PDB entry 7PUA | electron microscopy, 3.60 A resolution | chains CA and DJ of the 84 polymer chains in the assembly

Chain CA:
Molecule: 9S rRNA
From: Trypanosoma brucei brucei
Sequence (621 nucleotides; numbered 1 to 621; the number before each row is that of its first residue):
     1 UAAAUUAUGGUCAAUUGUUAGUAUUCAUAUUAAUUUUUUUAAAUGUUUUA
    51 UCAUUUUAUAAAGGUUUAUUUUUGAAAGAUUUUUUGUAUAAAAUUUUAGG
   101 AAUAGUUAAUAAUAAUUUAUAAUUUUGAUUAGAUUGUUUUGUUAAUGCUA
   151 UUAGAUGGGUGUGGAAAAAUAAAAAAAAUAAUUAAUAUAUAUCAAUAAUA
   201 AAUUAAAUUAAUCUAUUAGUCAGAAAUGGAUGCCAGCCGUUGCGGUAAUU
   251 UCUAUGCUUUUAAAUAUUAUACAAUUAUCAUAUUAAAUUGUUAAGUGCUG
   301 AUUUAACCAAUAAAAAUAUAAAUAAUUUUUAUUUGUUUUUAAACACCAUU
   351 AGGUAUAUGCAAAUAUAAAAUUAUAGUAAUUAUAAAUUAUAUUAUAUUAU
   401 AUUUAUUCAUAUAAUUAAUAGGAUAAUAUUUGUAGUUUUUGAUACCAUGA
   451 UAAGGAUUAUAAAUUGAAAGUGUUAAUAUCAUAAUCAAAAUUUAUUAUUU
   501 AUAUUAAAUAUGUAUGUGUAGAUAAAAUAAGAAAUUAAAAAGGUAUUGUU
   551 GCCCACCAAUUUUUAUAAUAAAAAUAACGUGCAGUAAUUAAUAUAUUUAU
   601 AAAAAUAUAUUUUUUUUUUUU
Not modelled in the structure: 186-197, 208-215, 274-284, 330-344, 357-401, 533-551, 612-621
Sequence notes: expression tag (614-621)
Ion coordination: Mg2+ site 1 near U65 (its only coordinating residue here); Mg2+ site 2: A68, U94, U95; Mg2+ site 3 near A76 (its only coordinating residue here); Mg2+ site 4 near A128 (its only coordinating residue here)

Chain DJ:
Name: mS57
From: Trypanosoma brucei brucei
UniProtKB: Q584U8 (Q584U8_TRYB2); residues 1-396 here = UniProt positions 1-396
Chain sequence (396 residues; numbered 1 to 396; the number before each row is that of its first residue):
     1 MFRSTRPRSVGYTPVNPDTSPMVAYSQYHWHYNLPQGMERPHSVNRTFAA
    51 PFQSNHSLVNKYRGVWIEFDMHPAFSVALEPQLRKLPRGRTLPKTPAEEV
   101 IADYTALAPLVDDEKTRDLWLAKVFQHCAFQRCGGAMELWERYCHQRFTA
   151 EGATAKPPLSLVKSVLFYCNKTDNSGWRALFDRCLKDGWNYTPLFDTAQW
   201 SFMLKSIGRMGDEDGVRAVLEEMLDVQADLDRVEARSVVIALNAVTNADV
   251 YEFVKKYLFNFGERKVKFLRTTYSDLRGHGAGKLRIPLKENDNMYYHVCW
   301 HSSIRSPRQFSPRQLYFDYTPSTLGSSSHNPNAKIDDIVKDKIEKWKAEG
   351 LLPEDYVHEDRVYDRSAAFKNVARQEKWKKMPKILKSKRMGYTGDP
Not modelled in the structure: 1-9, 366-396

How chain CA and chain DJ interact:
Residue-residue contacts (43):
  G421(CA) - Gln53(DJ)  base contact
  G421(CA) - Asn55(DJ)  hydrogen bond to the sugar
  G421(CA) - His56(DJ)  sugar contact
  G422(CA) - His56(DJ)  hydrogen bond to the base
  G422(CA) - Ser57(DJ)  hydrogen bond to the base
  G422(CA) - Val59(DJ)  base contact
  A423(CA) - Asn60(DJ)  hydrogen bond to the sugar
  A425(CA) - Phe52(DJ)  stacking on the base
  U427(CA) - Leu58(DJ)  sugar contact
  U427(CA) - Lys61(DJ)  hydrogen bond to the phosphate
  U427(CA) - Arg232(DJ)  salt bridge to the phosphate
  A428(CA) - Gln53(DJ)  hydrogen bond to the base
  A428(CA) - Ser57(DJ)  phosphate contact
  A428(CA) - Leu58(DJ)  hydrogen bond to the phosphate
  A428(CA) - Lys61(DJ)  salt bridge to the phosphate
  A428(CA) - Asp231(DJ)  base contact
  A428(CA) - Arg232(DJ)  hydrogen bond to the base
  A428(CA) - Arg264(DJ)  hydrogen bond to the sugar
  A428(CA) - Lys265(DJ)  base contact
  U429(CA) - Ser57(DJ)  phosphate contact
  U429(CA) - Arg63(DJ)  hydrogen bond to the base
  U429(CA) - Val233(DJ)  phosphate contact
  U429(CA) - Glu234(DJ)  phosphate contact
  U429(CA) - Ala235(DJ)  hydrogen bond to the phosphate
  U429(CA) - Arg236(DJ)  hydrogen bond to the sugar
  U429(CA) - Lys283(DJ)  sugar contact
  U430(CA) - Asn55(DJ)  hydrogen bond to the sugar
  U430(CA) - Ala235(DJ)  base contact
  U430(CA) - Arg264(DJ)  hydrogen bond to the base
  U430(CA) - Lys265(DJ)  hydrogen bond to the base
  U430(CA) - Phe268(DJ)  base contact
  U431(CA) - Asn55(DJ)  phosphate contact
  U431(CA) - His56(DJ)  salt bridge to the phosphate
  U431(CA) - Ser57(DJ)  hydrogen bond to the phosphate
  U431(CA) - Lys283(DJ)  hydrogen bond to the base
  U433(CA) - Asn55(DJ)  base contact
  U433(CA) - Phe268(DJ)  base contact
  A434(CA) - Thr271(DJ)  phosphate contact
  A434(CA) - His279(DJ)  stacking on the base
  G435(CA) - Arg270(DJ)  hydrogen bond to the base
  A481(CA) - Gly11(DJ)  phosphate contact
  A481(CA) - Tyr12(DJ)  hydrogen bond to the phosphate
  U482(CA) - Tyr12(DJ)  hydrogen bond to the phosphate
Also at the interface, not in a pair above, chain CA (16 interface residues in all): A420, U424
Also at the interface, not in a pair above, chain DJ (27 interface residues in all): Thr272, Asp275

In short:
16 residues of chain CA and 27 residues of chain DJ are in contact; the contacts include 20 hydrogen bonds, 3
salt bridges and 2 aromatic stacking contacts. Among the polar pairs are G422(CA)-His56(DJ),
G422(CA)-Ser57(DJ) and A428(CA)-Gln53(DJ).
Chain CA is 9S rRNA and chain DJ is mS57, both from Trypanosoma brucei brucei; the structure, Middle assembly
intermediate of the Trypanosoma brucei mitoribosomal small subunit, was determined by electron microscopy
(same publication as 7PUB).
